Entry 7KT2 (X-ray diffraction, 1.50 A resolution); this record covers chains A and T of the 4 polymer chains in the assembly.

== Chain A ==
Protein: DNA-directed DNA/RNA polymerase mu
Source organism: Homo sapiens
Notes: EC 2.7.7.7
UniProtKB: Q9NP87 (DPOLM_HUMAN); residue numbers follow UniProt; this construct covers 127-397, 410-494
Chain sequence (356 residues; numbered 127 to 494; 12 numbers in that range are skipped by the numbering (no residue carries them; nothing is unmodelled there); the number before each row is that of its first residue):
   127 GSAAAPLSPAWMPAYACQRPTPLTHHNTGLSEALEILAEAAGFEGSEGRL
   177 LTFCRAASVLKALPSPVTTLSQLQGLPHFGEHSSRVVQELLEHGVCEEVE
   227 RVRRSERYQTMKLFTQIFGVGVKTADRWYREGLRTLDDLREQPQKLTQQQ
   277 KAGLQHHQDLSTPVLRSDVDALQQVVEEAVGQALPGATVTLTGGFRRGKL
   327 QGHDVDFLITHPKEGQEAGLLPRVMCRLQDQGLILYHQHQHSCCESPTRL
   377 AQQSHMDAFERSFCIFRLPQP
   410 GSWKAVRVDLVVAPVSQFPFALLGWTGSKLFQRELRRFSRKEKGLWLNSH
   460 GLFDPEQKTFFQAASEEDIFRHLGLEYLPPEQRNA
Not modelled in the structure: 127-137, 365-384
Glycans and other covalent adducts: 2,3-dihydroxy-1,4-dithiobutane (DTT) linked to Cys180
Differences from the reference sequence: conflict Ser128 (Pro in Q9NP87), Ala129 (Arg in Q9NP87), Ala130 (Lys in Q9NP87), Ala131 (Gly in Q9NP87), Gly410 (Pro in Q9NP87)
Metal / ion sites: Mn2+ site 1: His208 (shared with 1 residue of chain D); Mn2+ site 2 near His219 (its only coordinating residue here); Na+: Thr241, Ile243, Val246 (shared with 1 residue of chain P); Mn2+ site 3: Asp330, Asp332 (together with 2'-deoxyguanosine-5'-triphosphate) (shared with 1 residue of chain P); Mn2+ site 4: Asp330, Asp332, Asp418 (shared with 2 residues of chain P); Mn2+ site 5 near Glu386 (its only coordinating residue here)
Small-molecule neighbours: 2'-deoxyguanosine-5'-triphosphate (DGT): Gln242, His283, Leu286, Ser287, Gly319, Gly320, Arg323, Lys325, Gly328, His329, Asp330, Asp332
Swiss-Prot annotation at these positions:
  - region: Arg323 to Asp332 (Involved in ssDNA binding)
  - binding site (Mg(2+)): Asp330, Asp332, Asp418
  - site: Gly433 (Responsible for the low discrimination between dNTP and rNTP)
From the paper describing this entry:
  - mutagenesis - K438D (37- and 23-fold): decreased catalytic activity on 2'-deoxyguanosine-5'-triphosphate
  - mutagenesis - K438D: unchanged catalytic activity on presence of Mn2+
  - mutagenesis - R445A: increased catalytic activity on dGTP misinsertion
  - mutagenesis - K438D: decreased catalytic activity on Mg2+-dependent dGTP:At
  - mutagenesis - K438D (23-fold): decreased catalytic activity on :Ct insertion

== Chain T ==
Molecule: 9-nt DNA strand
Sequence (9 nucleotides; each row starts with the number of its first residue):
     1 CGGCATACG

== How chain A and chain T interact ==
Contacting residue pairs (25; chain A residue first):
  Gly174(A) - DC4(T)  base contact
  Leu177(A) - DC4(T)  phosphate contact
  Leu177(A) - DA5(T)  phosphate contact
  Gln364(A) - DG9(T)  phosphate contact
  Phe385(A) - DG9(T)  phosphate contact
  Glu386(A) - DC8(T)  sugar contact
  Glu386(A) - DG9(T)  hydrogen bond to the phosphate
  Arg387(A) - DA7(T)  hydrogen bond to the base
  Arg387(A) - DC8(T)  hydrogen bond to the sugar
  Arg387(A) - DG9(T)  hydrogen bond to the phosphate
  Phe389(A) - DG9(T)  sugar contact
  Lys438(A) - DA5(T)  base contact
  Arg442(A) - DA5(T)  salt bridge to the phosphate
  Arg445(A) - DA5(T)  phosphate contact
  Arg445(A) - DT6(T)  hydrogen bond to the sugar
  Arg446(A) - DC4(T)  sugar contact
  Arg446(A) - DA5(T)  sugar contact
  Arg449(A) - DT6(T)  salt bridge to the phosphate
  Lys450(A) - DG3(T)  hydrogen bond to the phosphate
  Lys450(A) - DC4(T)  salt bridge to the phosphate
  Leu456(A) - DT6(T)  sugar contact
  Asn457(A) - DT6(T)  phosphate contact
  Asn457(A) - DA7(T)  hydrogen bond to the phosphate
  His459(A) - DA7(T)  phosphate contact
  His459(A) - DC8(T)  salt bridge to the phosphate
Other interface residues (no listed pair), chain A (17 interface residues in all): Arg181

== Overview ==
17 residues of chain A face 7 of chain T across their interface, with 7 hydrogen bonds and 4 salt bridges.
Polar pairs include Arg387(A)-DA7(T), Arg387(A)-DC8(T) and Arg445(A)-DT6(T). Chain A binds
2'-deoxyguanosine-5'-triphosphate. The paper reports that K438D of chain A reduces catalytic activity on
2'-deoxyguanosine-5'-triphosphate; R445A of chain A increases catalytic activity on dGTP misinsertion.
Here chain A is DNA-directed DNA/RNA polymerase mu (Homo sapiens) and chain T is a 9-nt DNA strand. Entry 7KT2
(DNA Polymerase Mu, dGTP:At Product State Ternary Complex, 50 mM Mn2+ (225min)) was determined by X-ray
diffraction together with 7KSS, 7KST, 7KSU, 7KSV, 7KSW, 7KSX and 25 further entries from the same study.
